Entry 1O1M (X-ray diffraction, 1.85 A resolution); this record covers chains A and B of the 3 polymer chains in the assembly.

== Chain A ==
Molecule: Hemoglobin Alpha chain
Source organism: Homo sapiens
Reference sequence: P69905 (HBA_HUMAN); the construct has insertions or renumbered stretches relative to UniProt, so the offset changes along the chain: 1-141 = UniProt 1-141; 145-285 = UniProt 1-141
Chain sequence (285 residues; numbered 1 to 285; the number before each row is that of its first residue):
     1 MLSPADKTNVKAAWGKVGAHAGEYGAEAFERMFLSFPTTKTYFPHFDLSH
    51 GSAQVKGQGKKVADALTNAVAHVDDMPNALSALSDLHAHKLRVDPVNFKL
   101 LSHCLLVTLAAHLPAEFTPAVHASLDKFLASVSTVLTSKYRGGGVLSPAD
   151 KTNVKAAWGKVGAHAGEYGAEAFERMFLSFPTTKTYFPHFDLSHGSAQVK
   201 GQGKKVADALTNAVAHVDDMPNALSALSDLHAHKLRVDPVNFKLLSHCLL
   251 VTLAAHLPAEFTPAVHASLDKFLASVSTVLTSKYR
Disordered / not traced: 142-144
Construct notes: engineered mutation Met-1 (Val in P69905), Phe-29 (Leu in P69905), Gln-58 (His in P69905), Phe-173 (Leu29 in P69905), Gln-202 (His58 in P69905); linker (142-144)
Swiss-Prot annotation at these positions:
  - site (Not glycated): Lys-61, Lys-205
Metal / ion sites: heme Fe site 1 near His-87 (its only coordinating residue here); heme Fe site 2 near His-231 (its only coordinating residue here)
Ligand contacts:
  - heme (HEM), molecule 1: Met-32, Thr-39, Tyr-42, Phe-43, His-45, Phe-46, Gln-58, Lys-61, Val-62, Ala-65, Leu-66, Leu-83, Leu-86, His-87, Leu-91, Val-93, Asn-97, Phe-98, Leu-101, Val-132, Leu-136
  - heme (HEM), molecule 2: Met-176, Thr-183, Tyr-186, Phe-187, His-189, Phe-190, Gln-202, Lys-205, Val-206, Ala-209, Leu-227, Leu-230, His-231, Leu-235, Val-237, Asn-241, Phe-242, Leu-245, Val-276, Leu-280

== Chain B ==
Molecule: Hemoglobin Beta chain
Source organism: Homo sapiens
Reference sequence: P68871 (HBB_HUMAN); numbering as in UniProt (aligned over 1-146)
Chain sequence (146 residues; each row starts with the number of its first residue):
     1 MHLTPEEKSAVTALWGKVNVDEVGGEALGRLLVVYPWTQRFFESFGDLST
    51 PDAVMGNPKVKAHGKKWLGAFSDGLAHLDNLKGTFATLSELHCDKLHVDP
   101 ENFRLLGNVLVCVLAHHFGKEFTPPVQAAYQKVVAGVANALAHKYH
Construct notes: engineered mutation Met-1 (Val in P68871), Trp-67 (Val in P68871)
Swiss-Prot annotation at these positions:
  - natural variant: Leu-3 (H3L: In Graz; this construct carries the variant), Glu-7 (E7A: In G-Makassar; E7K: In Hb C; E7Q: In Machida; E7V: In SKCA), Lys-8 (E8K: In G-Siriraj; this construct carries the variant), Val-11 (A11V: In Iraq-Halabja; this construct carries the variant), Gly-16 (W16G: In Randwick; this construct carries the variant), Val-23 (E23V: In D-Granada; this construct carries the variant), Gly-24 (V24G: In Miyashiro; this construct carries the variant), Gly-25 (G25D: In Moscva; G25R: In Riverdale-Bronx; G25V: In Savannah), Leu-32 (L32P: In Yokohama), Val-33 (L33V: In Muscat; this construct carries the variant), Arg-40 (Q40R: In Tianshui; this construct carries the variant), Phe-42 (F42Y: In Mequon; deletion: In Bruxelles), 11 further natural variant entries in UniProt
Metal / ion sites: heme Fe near His-92 (its only coordinating residue here)
Ligand contacts: heme (HEM): Leu-31, Thr-38, Phe-41, Phe-42, His-63, Lys-66, Trp-67, Ala-70, Phe-71, Phe-85, Leu-88, Leu-91, His-92, Leu-96, Val-98, Asn-102, Phe-103, Leu-106, Val-137, Leu-141

== Chain A / chain B interface ==
Contacting residue pairs - 59 pairs, chain A then chain B:
  Arg-31(A) / Phe-122(B)  hydrogen bond (side chain-backbone)
  Arg-31(A) / Thr-123(B)
  Arg-31(A) / Pro-124(B)
  Arg-31(A) / Gln-127(B)  hydrogen bond
  Leu-34(A) / Pro-124(B)  hydrophobic
  Leu-34(A) / Ala-128(B)
  Ser-35(A) / Gln-127(B)
  Ser-35(A) / Ala-128(B)
  Ser-35(A) / Gln-131(B)
  Phe-36(A) / Gln-131(B)
  His-103(A) / Asn-108(B)
  His-103(A) / Val-111(B)
  His-103(A) / Gln-131(B)  hydrogen bond
  Val-107(A) / Val-111(B)  hydrophobic
  Val-107(A) / Ala-115(B)
  Val-107(A) / Gln-127(B)
  Ala-110(A) / Cys-112(B)
  Ala-110(A) / Ala-115(B)
  Ala-110(A) / His-116(B)
  Ala-111(A) / Ala-115(B)
  Ala-111(A) / Gly-119(B)
  Pro-114(A) / His-116(B)  hydrogen bond (backbone-side chain)
  Phe-117(A) / Arg-30(B)  hydrogen bond (backbone-side chain)
  Phe-117(A) / His-116(B)
  Thr-118(A) / Arg-30(B)  hydrogen bond (backbone-side chain)
  Pro-119(A) / Arg-30(B)
  Pro-119(A) / Val-33(B)
  Pro-119(A) / Met-55(B)  hydrophobic
  His-122(A) / Arg-30(B)  hydrogen bond
  His-122(A) / Val-34(B)
  His-122(A) / Cys-112(B)
  Ala-123(A) / Val-34(B)
  Asp-126(A) / Val-34(B)
  Asp-126(A) / Tyr-35(B)  hydrogen bond
  Pro-181(A) / His-146(B)
  Thr-182(A) / Pro-100(B)
  Lys-184(A) / His-146(B)  hydrogen bond (side chain-backbone)
  Thr-185(A) / His-97(B)
  Thr-185(A) / Asp-99(B)
  Thr-185(A) / Tyr-145(B)
  Tyr-186(A) / Arg-40(B)
  Tyr-186(A) / Asp-99(B)  hydrogen bond
  Pro-188(A) / His-97(B)
  Leu-235(A) / Arg-40(B)  hydrogen bond (backbone-side chain)
  Arg-236(A) / Trp-37(B)
  Arg-236(A) / Arg-40(B)  hydrogen bond (backbone-side chain)
  Arg-236(A) / Glu-43(B)  salt bridge
  Asp-238(A) / Trp-37(B)  hydrogen bond
  Asp-238(A) / Asp-99(B)
  Asp-238(A) / Glu-101(B)
  Asp-238(A) / Leu-105(B)
  Pro-239(A) / Trp-37(B)
  Val-240(A) / Glu-101(B)
  Asn-241(A) / Asp-99(B)  hydrogen bond
  Tyr-284(A) / Trp-37(B)  hydrophobic
  Arg-285(A) / Val-34(B)  hydrogen bond (side chain-backbone)
  Arg-285(A) / Tyr-35(B)
  Arg-285(A) / Pro-36(B)
  Arg-285(A) / Trp-37(B)
Also at the interface, not in a pair above, chain A (34 interface residues in all): Glu-30, Cys-104, Leu-106, Leu-113, Ala-120
Also at the interface, not in a pair above, chain B (33 interface residues in all): Gln-39, Pro-51, Val-98, Lys-120, Pro-125

== Overview ==
Chain A and chain B form an interface of 34 and 33 residues respectively, with 15 hydrogen bonds and 1 salt
bridge. Among the polar pairs are Arg-236(A)/Glu-43(B), Arg-31(A)/Phe-122(B) and Arg-31(A)/Gln-127(B). Bound
to chain A: heme. Bound to chain B: heme.
Chain A is Hemoglobin Alpha chain and chain B is Hemoglobin Beta chain, both from Homo sapiens; the structure,
Deoxy hemoglobin (A-GLYGLYGLY-C:V1M,L29F,H58Q B,D:V1M,V67W), was determined by X-ray diffraction, deposited
together with 1O1I, 1O1J, 1O1K, 1O1L, 1O1N, 1O1O and 1O1P.
